4PJB - chains A and F of the 4 polymer chains in the assembly; structure by X-ray diffraction, 2.85 A resolution.

# Chain A
Protein: Major histocompatibility complex class I-related gene protein
From: Homo sapiens
UniProtKB: Q95460 (HMR1_HUMAN); residues 1-270 here correspond to UniProt positions 23-292 (UniProt number = residue number + 22)
Amino-acid sequence (271 residues; each row starts with the number of its first residue; numbering starts at 0):
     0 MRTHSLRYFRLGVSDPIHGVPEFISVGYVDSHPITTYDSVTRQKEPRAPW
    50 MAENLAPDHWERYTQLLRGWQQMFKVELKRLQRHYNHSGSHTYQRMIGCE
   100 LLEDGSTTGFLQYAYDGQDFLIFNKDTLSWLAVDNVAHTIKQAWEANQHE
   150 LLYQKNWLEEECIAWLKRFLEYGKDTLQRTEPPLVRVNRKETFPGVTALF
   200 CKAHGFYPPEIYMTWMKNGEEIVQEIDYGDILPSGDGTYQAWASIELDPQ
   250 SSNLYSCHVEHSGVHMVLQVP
Unresolved in the structure: 247-252, 270
Sequence notes: initiating methionine (0); engineered mutation Ser261 (Cys283 in Q95460)
Disulfides: Cys98-Cys161, Cys200-Cys256
Covalently attached groups: compound 2LJ linked to Lys43
Small-molecule neighbours: 2LJ (1-deoxy-1-({2,6-dioxo-5-[(E)-propylideneamino]-1,2,3,6-tetrahydropyrimidin-4-yl}amino)-D-ribitol): Tyr7, Phe8, Arg9, Ser24, Thr34, His58, Tyr62, Leu66, Trp69, Arg94, Ile96, Tyr152, Gln153, Trp156
What the authors report for this chain:
  - mutagenesis - K43A (Tm50 46 degC): decreased stability in response to 2LJ

# Chain F
Protein: TCR-beta
From: Homo sapiens
Amino-acid sequence (246 residues; numbered -1 to 244; the number before each row is that of its first residue; numbers below 1 keep their minus sign (His-1 is residue -1)):
    -1 HMNAGVTQTPKFQVLKTGQSMTLQCAQDMNHNSMYWYRQDPGMGLRLIYY
    49 SASEGTTDKGEVPNGYNVSRLNKREFSLRLESAAPSQTSVYFCASSETDP
    99 NTGELFFGEGSRLTVLEDLKNVFPPEVAVFEPSEAEISHTQKATLVCLAT
   149 GFYPDHVELSWWVNGKEVHSGVCTDPQPLKEQPALNDSRYALSSRLRVSA
   199 TFWQNPRNHFRCQVQFYGLSENDEWTQDRAKPVTQIVSAEAWGRAD
Unresolved in the structure: -1 to 2, 203-208, 239-244
Disulfides: Cys23-Cys91, Cys145-Cys210

# How chain A and chain F interact
Pairs across the interface - 21 pairs, chain A then chain F:
  Arg41(A) - Gly53(F)  hydrogen bond (side chain-backbone)
  Glu60(A) - Asp56(F)
  Glu60(A) - Lys57(F)  salt bridge
  Arg61(A) - Tyr48(F)  hydrogen bond
  Arg61(A) - Asp97(F)  salt bridge
  Gln64(A) - Tyr48(F)
  Gln64(A) - Ala50(F)
  Gln64(A) - Thr54(F)  hydrogen bond
  Gln64(A) - Thr55(F)
  Gln64(A) - Asp56(F)
  Leu65(A) - Asp97(F)
  Leu65(A) - Pro98(F)
  Arg67(A) - Thr54(F)  hydrogen bond
  Gly68(A) - Ser51(F)
  Trp69(A) - Asp97(F)
  Trp69(A) - Pro98(F)
  Gln71(A) - Ser51(F)
  Met72(A) - Thr96(F)
  His148(A) - Thr100(F)  hydrogen bond (side chain-backbone)
  Glu149(A) - Thr100(F)
  Tyr152(A) - Thr100(F)
Interface residues without a listed pair, chain F (14 interface residues in all): Asn30, Gly101

# In short
The interface between chain A and chain F involves 13 residues on one side and 14 on the other, with 5
hydrogen bonds and 2 salt bridges. Polar contacts include Glu60(A)-Lys57(F), Arg61(A)-Asp97(F) and
Arg41(A)-Gly53(F). Covalently linked compound 2LJ: at Lys43(A). From the paper: K43A of chain A reduces
stability in response to 2LJ.
Chain A is Major histocompatibility complex class I-related gene protein and chain F is TCR-beta, both from
Homo sapiens; the structure, Structure of human MR1-5-OP-RU in complex with human MAIT B-F3-C1 TCR, was
determined by X-ray diffraction together with 4PJ5, 4PJ7, 4PJ8, 4PJ9, 4PJA, 4PJC and 7 further entries from
the same study.
